Entry 8JB0 (electron microscopy, 4.20 A resolution (low resolution: residue-level contacts below are approximate; hydrogen-bond / salt-bridge calls are withheld)); this record covers chains C and J of the 24 polymer chains in the assembly.

== Chain C (and J) ==
Molecule: Bacterioferritin
From: Streptomyces coelicolor
Notes: EC 1.16.3.1; chain J of this document is another copy of the same molecule, construct and numbering; everything in this record applies to it too
UniProtKB: Q9S2N0 (BFR_STRCO); numbering as in UniProt (aligned over 1-167)
Amino-acid sequence (167 residues; each row starts with the number of its first residue):
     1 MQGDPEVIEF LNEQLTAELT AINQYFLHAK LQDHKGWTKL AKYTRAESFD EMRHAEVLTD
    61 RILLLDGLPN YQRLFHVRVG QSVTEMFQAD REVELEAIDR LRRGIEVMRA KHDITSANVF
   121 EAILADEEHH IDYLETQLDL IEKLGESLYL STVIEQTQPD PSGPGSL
Unresolved in the structure: 163-167
UniProt features mapped onto this chain:
  - binding site (Fe cation): E18, E51, H54, E94, E127, H130
  - binding site (heme b): M52
What the authors report for this chain:
  - mutagenesis - K42A: decreased binding to Fe ion

== Interface between chain C and chain J ==
Pairs across the interface (7):
  M1(C) with L95(J)
  R61(C) with E128(J)
  H112(C) with R102(J)
  D113(C) with R102(J)
  I114(C) with R102(J); E121(J)
  T115(C) with E128(J)
Also at the interface, not in a pair above, chain C (8 interface residues in all): R109, N118
Also at the interface, not in a pair above, chain J (7 interface residues in all): E106, L124, A125

== Overview ==
8 residues of chain C face 7 of chain J across their interface. UniProt lists 6 Fe cation-binding residues and
heme b-binding residue M52(C) on chain C. The paper reports that K42A of chain C reduces binding to Fe ion.
Chain C and chain J are both Bacterioferritin (Streptomyces coelicolor); the structure, Cryo-EM structure of
Holo form of ScBfr in C1 symmetry, was determined by electron microscopy (same publication as 8JAX, 7Y6F,
7Y6G, 7Y6P and 5XX9).
